Entry 3OYW (X-ray diffraction, 2.50 A resolution); this record covers chains A and B.

[Chain A]
Name: Galectin-1
From: Homo sapiens
Reference sequence: P09382 (LEG1_HUMAN); residues 1-134 here correspond to UniProt positions 2-135 (UniProt number = residue number + 1)
Chain sequence (134 residues; numbered 1 to 134; the number before each row is that of its first residue):
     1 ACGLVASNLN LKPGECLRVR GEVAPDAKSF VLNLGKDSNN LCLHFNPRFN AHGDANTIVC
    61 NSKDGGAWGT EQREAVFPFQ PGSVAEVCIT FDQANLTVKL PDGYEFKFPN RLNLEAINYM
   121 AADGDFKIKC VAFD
Modified residues: Cys16 (s-hydroxycysteine; CSO); Cys88 (s-hydroxycysteine; CSO); Cys130 (s,s-(2-hydroxyethyl)thiocysteine; CME)

[Chain B]
Name: Galectin-1
From: Homo sapiens
Reference sequence: P09382 (LEG1_HUMAN); residues 1-134 here correspond to UniProt positions 2-135 (UniProt number = residue number + 1)
Chain sequence (134 residues; each row starts with the number of its first residue):
     1 ACGLVASNLN LKPGECLRVR GEVAPDAKSF VLNLGKDSNN LCLHFNPRFN AHGDANTIVC
    61 NSKDGGAWGT EQREAVFPFQ PGSVAEVCIT FDQANLTVKL PDGYEFKFPN RLNLEAINYM
   121 AADGDFKIKC VAFD
Modified residues: Cys16 (s-hydroxycysteine; CSO); Cys88 (s,s-(2-hydroxyethyl)thiocysteine; CME); Cys130 (s,s-(2-hydroxyethyl)thiocysteine; CME)

[Chain A / chain B interface]
Contacting residue pairs (25; chain A residue first):
  Ala1(A) - Asn8(B)  hydrogen bond (backbone-side chain)
  Gly3(A) - Asn8(B)  hydrogen bond (backbone-side chain)
  Leu4(A) - Ser7(B)
  Val5(A) - Val5(B)
  Val5(A) - Ala6(B)
  Val5(A) - Ser7(B)  hydrogen bond (backbone-backbone)
  Ala6(A) - Val5(B)
  Ser7(A) - Leu4(B)
  Ser7(A) - Val5(B)  hydrogen bond (backbone-backbone)
  Asn8(A) - Cys2(B)
  Asn8(A) - Gly3(B)
  Asn8(A) - Val5(B)
  Leu9(A) - Leu4(B)  hydrophobic
  Ile128(A) - Phe133(B)
  Lys129(A) - Ala132(B)
  Lys129(A) - Phe133(B)  hydrogen bond (backbone-backbone)
  Cys130(A) - Cys130(B)
  Cys130(A) - Val131(B)
  Val131(A) - Cys130(B)
  Val131(A) - Val131(B)  hydrogen bond (backbone-backbone)
  Ala132(A) - Lys129(B)
  Ala132(A) - Cys130(B)
  Phe133(A) - Leu4(B)  hydrophobic
  Phe133(A) - Ile128(B)
  Phe133(A) - Lys129(B)  hydrogen bond (backbone-backbone)
Other interface residues (no listed pair), chain A (15 interface residues in all): Cys2
Other interface residues (no listed pair), chain B (15 interface residues in all): Ala1, Leu9

[Summary]
The chain A/chain B interface involves 15 residues from each chain, with 7 hydrogen bonds. Polar pairs include
Ala1(A)-Asn8(B), Gly3(A)-Asn8(B) and Val5(A)-Ser7(B).
Chain A is Galectin-1 and chain B is Galectin-1, both from Homo sapiens; the structure, Crystal structure of
human galectin-1 in complex with thiodigalactoside, was determined by X-ray diffraction together with 3OY8
from the same study.
